PDB entry 8JUS | X-ray diffraction, 1.73 A resolution | chains A and B

Chain A (and B):
Protein: Aspartate-semialdehyde dehydrogenase
Organism: Porphyromonas gingivalis
Notes: EC 1.2.1.11; chain B of this document is another copy of the same molecule, construct and numbering; everything in this record applies to it too
Reference sequence: A0A1R4DY25 (A0A1R4DY25_PORGN); residues 1-337 here = UniProt positions 1-337
Sequence (337 residues; row label = number of the first residue in the row):
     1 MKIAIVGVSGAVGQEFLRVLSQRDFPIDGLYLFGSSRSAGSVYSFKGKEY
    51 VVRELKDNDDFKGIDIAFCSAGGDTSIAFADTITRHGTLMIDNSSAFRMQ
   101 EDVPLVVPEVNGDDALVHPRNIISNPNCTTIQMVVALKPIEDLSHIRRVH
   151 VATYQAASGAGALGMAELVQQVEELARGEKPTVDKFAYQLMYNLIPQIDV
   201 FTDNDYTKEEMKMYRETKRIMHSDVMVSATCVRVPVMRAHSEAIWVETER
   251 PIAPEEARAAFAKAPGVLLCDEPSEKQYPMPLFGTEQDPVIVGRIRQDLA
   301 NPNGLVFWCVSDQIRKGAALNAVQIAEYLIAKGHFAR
Unresolved in the structure: 336-337
Ligand contacts: adenosine-2'-5'-diphosphate (A2P): Gly7, Val8, Ser9, Gly10, Ala11, Gly34, Ser35, Arg37, Ser38, Leu55, Ser70, Ala71, Thr75
What the authors report for this chain:
  - binding site for adenosine-2'-5'-diphosphate: Gly7, Val8, Ser9, Gly10, Gly34, Ser35, Arg37, Ser38, Leu55, Ala71, Phe79
  - conformationally variable residues (side-chain flip): Ser9, Ser35, Arg37, Ser38
  - catalytic residues: Cys128, His240 (by similarity / conservation)

Chain A / chain B interface:
Contacting residue pairs (140):
  Arg148(A) - Ala300(B)  hydrogen bond (side chain-backbone)
  Arg148(A) - Asn301(B)
  Val149(A) - Ala300(B)
  His150(A) - His150(B)  hydrogen bond
  His150(A) - Trp245(B)
  His150(A) - Asp298(B)  salt bridge
  Val151(A) - Trp245(B)
  Ala152(A) - Ala152(B)  hydrophobic
  Ala152(A) - Tyr154(B)
  Ala152(A) - Trp245(B)
  Thr153(A) - Tyr154(B)  hydrogen bond (backbone-side chain)
  Tyr154(A) - Ala152(B)
  Tyr154(A) - Thr153(B)  hydrogen bond (side chain-backbone)
  Tyr154(A) - Tyr154(B)  hydrophobic
  Tyr154(A) - Leu194(B)  hydrophobic
  Tyr154(A) - Val232(B)
  Leu168(A) - Tyr192(B)  hydrophobic
  Val169(A) - Tyr192(B)
  Val172(A) - Val172(B)
  Val172(A) - Tyr192(B)
  Glu173(A) - Ala176(B)
  Ala176(A) - Glu173(B)
  Ala176(A) - Ala176(B)  hydrophobic
  Ala187(A) - Lys276(B)
  Tyr188(A) - Lys276(B)  hydrogen bond (side chain-backbone)
  Tyr188(A) - Gln277(B)
  Tyr188(A) - Tyr278(B)
  Tyr188(A) - Met280(B)  hydrophobic
  Tyr188(A) - Phe283(B)  hydrophobic
  Gln189(A) - Leu282(B)
  Met191(A) - Met191(B)  hydrophobic
  Met191(A) - Pro235(B)
  Tyr192(A) - Leu168(B)  hydrophobic
  Tyr192(A) - Val169(B)
  Tyr192(A) - Val172(B)
  Tyr192(A) - Pro235(B)
  Tyr192(A) - Val236(B)
  Tyr192(A) - Met237(B)  hydrophobic
  Asn193(A) - Val236(B)
  Asn193(A) - Met280(B)
  Asn193(A) - Pro281(B)
  Asn193(A) - Leu282(B)  hydrogen bond (side chain-backbone)
  Leu194(A) - Tyr154(B)  hydrophobic
  Leu194(A) - Val236(B)  hydrophobic
  Leu194(A) - Ser241(B)
  Leu194(A) - Met280(B)
  Leu194(A) - Pro281(B)
  Ile195(A) - Tyr278(B)
  Pro196(A) - Tyr278(B)  hydrophobic
  Pro196(A) - Pro279(B)
  Pro196(A) - Met280(B)
  Pro196(A) - Arg294(B)  hydrogen bond (backbone-side chain)
  Pro196(A) - Trp308(B)
  Gln197(A) - Lys276(B)
  Gln197(A) - Tyr278(B)  hydrogen bond
  Phe201(A) - Pro273(B)
  Phe201(A) - Arg294(B)
  Asp205(A) - Pro273(B)
  Asp205(A) - Arg294(B)  hydrogen bond (backbone-side chain)
  Asp205(A) - Arg296(B)
  Tyr206(A) - Arg294(B)
  Tyr206(A) - Arg296(B)
  Tyr206(A) - Gln297(B)  hydrogen bond (side chain-backbone)
  Tyr206(A) - Asp298(B)
  Tyr206(A) - Leu299(B)  hydrogen bond (side chain-backbone)
  Tyr206(A) - Val306(B)
  Glu210(A) - Arg294(B)  salt bridge
  Glu210(A) - Arg296(B)  salt bridge
  Met211(A) - Leu299(B)  hydrophobic
  Tyr214(A) - Leu299(B)  hydrophobic
  Met226(A) - Leu299(B)
  Met226(A) - Ala300(B)
  Ser228(A) - Trp245(B)  hydrogen bond
  Ser228(A) - Asp298(B)  hydrogen bond
  Ser228(A) - Val306(B)
  Ala229(A) - Arg296(B)  hydrogen bond (backbone-side chain)
  Thr230(A) - Trp245(B)
  Thr230(A) - Arg296(B)  hydrogen bond
  Thr230(A) - Val306(B)
  Val232(A) - Tyr154(B)
  Val232(A) - Trp308(B)  hydrophobic
  Pro235(A) - Met191(B)
  Pro235(A) - Tyr192(B)
  Val236(A) - Tyr192(B)
  Val236(A) - Asn193(B)
  Met237(A) - Tyr192(B)  hydrophobic
  Ser241(A) - Leu194(B)
  Trp245(A) - His150(B)
  Trp245(A) - Val151(B)
  Trp245(A) - Ala152(B)
  Trp245(A) - Ser228(B)  hydrogen bond
  Trp245(A) - Thr230(B)
  Pro273(A) - Phe201(B)
  Pro273(A) - Asp205(B)
  Lys276(A) - Tyr188(B)  hydrogen bond (backbone-side chain)
  Lys276(A) - Gln197(B)
  Gln277(A) - Tyr188(B)
  Tyr278(A) - Tyr188(B)
  Tyr278(A) - Ile195(B)
  Tyr278(A) - Pro196(B)  hydrophobic
  Tyr278(A) - Gln197(B)  hydrogen bond
  Pro279(A) - Pro196(B)
  Met280(A) - Tyr188(B)  hydrophobic
  Met280(A) - Asn193(B)
  Met280(A) - Leu194(B)
  Met280(A) - Pro196(B)
  Pro281(A) - Asn193(B)
  Pro281(A) - Leu194(B)
  Leu282(A) - Gln189(B)
  Leu282(A) - Tyr192(B)
  Leu282(A) - Asn193(B)  hydrogen bond (backbone-side chain)
  Phe283(A) - Tyr188(B)  hydrophobic
  Arg294(A) - Pro196(B)  hydrogen bond (side chain-backbone)
  Arg294(A) - Phe201(B)
  Arg294(A) - Asp205(B)  hydrogen bond (side chain-backbone)
  Arg294(A) - Tyr206(B)
  Arg294(A) - Glu210(B)  salt bridge
  Arg296(A) - Asp205(B)
  Arg296(A) - Tyr206(B)
  Arg296(A) - Glu210(B)  salt bridge
  Arg296(A) - Ala229(B)  hydrogen bond (side chain-backbone)
  Arg296(A) - Thr230(B)  hydrogen bond
  Gln297(A) - Tyr206(B)  hydrogen bond (backbone-side chain)
  Asp298(A) - His150(B)  salt bridge
  Asp298(A) - Tyr206(B)
  Asp298(A) - Ser228(B)  hydrogen bond
  Leu299(A) - Tyr206(B)  hydrogen bond (backbone-side chain)
  Leu299(A) - Met211(B)  hydrophobic
  Leu299(A) - Tyr214(B)  hydrophobic
  Leu299(A) - Met226(B)
  Leu299(A) - Ser228(B)
  Ala300(A) - Arg148(B)  hydrogen bond (backbone-side chain)
  Ala300(A) - Val149(B)
  Ala300(A) - Met226(B)
  Asn301(A) - Arg148(B)
  Val306(A) - Tyr206(B)
  Val306(A) - Ser228(B)
  Val306(A) - Thr230(B)
  Trp308(A) - Pro196(B)
  Trp308(A) - Val232(B)  hydrophobic
Also at the interface, not in a pair above, chain A (63 interface residues in all): Asn204, Thr207, Val227, Val234, Ala243, Glu275, Ile295
Also at the interface, not in a pair above, chain B (65 interface residues in all): Leu175, Ala187, Asn204, Thr207, Val227, Val234, Ala243, Glu275, Ile295, Pro302

Overview:
The interface between chain A and chain B involves 63 residues on one side and 65 on the other; the contacts
include 27 hydrogen bonds and 6 salt bridges. Among the polar pairs are His150(A)-Asp298(B),
Glu210(A)-Arg294(B) and Glu210(A)-Arg296(B). The paper reports catalytic residues Cys128(A) and His240(A); a
binding site for adenosine-2'-5'-diphosphate at Gly7(A), Val8(A) and Ser9(A) among others.
Both chains are Aspartate-semialdehyde dehydrogenase (Porphyromonas gingivalis). Entry 8JUS (Crystal structure
of aspartate semialdehyde dehydrogenase from Porphyromonas gingivalis complexed with 2',5'adenosine
diphosphate) was determined by X-ray diffraction.
